PDB entry 8V7H | X-ray diffraction, 1.68 A resolution | chains A and T of the 3 polymer chains in the assembly

Chain A:
Name: DNA polymerase eta
Organism: Homo sapiens
Notes: EC 2.7.7.7
UniProt: Q9Y253 (POLH_HUMAN); numbering as in UniProt (aligned over 1-432)
Chain sequence (435 residues; each row starts with the number of its first residue; numbers below 1 keep their minus sign (Gly-2 is residue -2)):
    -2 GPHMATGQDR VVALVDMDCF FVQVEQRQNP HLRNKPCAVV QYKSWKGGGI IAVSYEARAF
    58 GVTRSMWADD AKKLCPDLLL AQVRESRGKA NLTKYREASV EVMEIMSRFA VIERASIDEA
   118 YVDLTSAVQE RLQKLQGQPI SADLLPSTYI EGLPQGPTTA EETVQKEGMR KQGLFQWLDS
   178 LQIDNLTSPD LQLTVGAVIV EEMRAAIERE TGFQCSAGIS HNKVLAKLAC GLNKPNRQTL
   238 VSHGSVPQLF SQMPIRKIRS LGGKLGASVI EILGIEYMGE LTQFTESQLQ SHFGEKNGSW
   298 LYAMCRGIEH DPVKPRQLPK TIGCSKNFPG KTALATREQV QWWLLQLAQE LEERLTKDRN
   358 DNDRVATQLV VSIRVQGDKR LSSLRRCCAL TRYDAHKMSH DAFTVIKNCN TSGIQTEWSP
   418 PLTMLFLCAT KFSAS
Unresolved in the structure: 154-161, 411-412
Differences from the reference sequence: expression tag (-2 to 0)
Metal / ion sites: Ca2+: Asp13, Met14, Asp115 (together with 2'-deoxyadenosine 5'-triphosphate); K+: Asp13, Asp115, Glu116 (together with 2'-deoxyadenosine 5'-triphosphate) (shared with 1 residue of chain P)
Ligand contacts: 2'-deoxyadenosine 5'-triphosphate (DTP): Asp13, Met14, Asp15, Cys16, Phe17, Phe18, Ile48, Ala49, Tyr52, Arg55, Arg61, Ile114, Asp115, Glu116, Lys231
Curated features (UniProtKB/Swiss-Prot):
  - binding site (Mg(2+)): Asp13, Met14, Asp115, Glu116
  - binding site (Mn(2+)): Asp13, Met14, Asp115, Glu116
  - binding site (a 2'-deoxyribonucleoside 5'-triphosphate): Arg61
  - natural variant: Val37 (deletion: In XPV), Leu75 (deletion: In XPV), Arg93 (R93P: In XPV), Arg111 (R111H: In XPV), Thr122 (T122P: In XPV), Gly153 (G153D: In a breast cancer sample), Thr191 (T191P: In XPV), Gly263 (G263V: In XPV), Val266 (V266D: In XPV), Gly295 (G295R: In XPV), Arg361 (R361S: In XPV)
  - mutagenesis: Tyr52 (Y52A/F: Reduces DNA polymerase activity; Y52E: Reduces DNA polymerase activity. Increases fidelity of replication and reduces translesion bypass), Arg61 (R61A: Reduces enzymatic activity by two-thirds), Ser62 (S62G: Increased DNA polymerase activity and translesion bypass compared to wild-type), Ala68 (A68S/V: Severe reduction in thymine dimer translesion bypass), Asn324 to Pro326 (Reduces binding to chromatin and to monoubiquitinated PCNA. Abolishes binding to monoubiquitinated PCNA; when associated with 705-E--H-713 Del)

Chain T:
Molecule: 12-nt DNA strand
Sequence (12 nucleotides; numbered 2 to 13; the number before each row is that of its first residue):
     2 CATTGTGACG CT

How chain A and chain T interact:
Residue-residue contacts (38):
  Gln38(A) - DT5(T)  hydrogen bond to the base
  Gln38(A) - DG6(T)  sugar contact
  Tyr39(A) - DT5(T)  phosphate contact
  Tyr39(A) - DG6(T)  hydrogen bond to the phosphate
  Trp42(A) - DA3(T)  stacking on the base
  Ser62(A) - DT4(T)  sugar contact
  Trp64(A) - DA3(T)  phosphate contact
  Lys86(A) - DT7(T)  salt bridge to the phosphate
  Leu89(A) - DG6(T)  phosphate contact
  Leu89(A) - DT7(T)  phosphate contact
  Arg93(A) - DT7(T)  salt bridge to the phosphate
  Arg93(A) - DG8(T)  salt bridge to the phosphate
  Lys293(A) - DG11(T)  salt bridge to the phosphate
  Lys311(A) - DC10(T)  salt bridge to the phosphate
  Arg313(A) - DA9(T)  sugar contact
  Arg313(A) - DC10(T)  salt bridge to the phosphate
  Pro316(A) - DA9(T)  phosphate contact
  Lys317(A) - DA9(T)  hydrogen bond to the phosphate
  Lys317(A) - DC10(T)  salt bridge to the phosphate
  Thr318(A) - DG8(T)  sugar contact
  Thr318(A) - DA9(T)  hydrogen bond to the phosphate
  Ile319(A) - DG8(T)  phosphate contact
  Gly320(A) - DT7(T)  sugar contact
  Gly320(A) - DG8(T)  hydrogen bond to the phosphate
  Cys321(A) - DT7(T)  phosphate contact
  Ser322(A) - DG6(T)  sugar contact
  Ser322(A) - DT7(T)  hydrogen bond to the phosphate
  Lys323(A) - DG6(T)  salt bridge to the phosphate
  Asn324(A) - DT5(T)  hydrogen bond to the phosphate
  Asn324(A) - DG6(T)  hydrogen bond to the phosphate
  Pro326(A) - DC2(T)  phosphate contact
  Pro326(A) - DA3(T)  sugar contact
  Pro326(A) - DT5(T)  phosphate contact
  Gly327(A) - DC2(T)  hydrogen bond to the phosphate
  Gly327(A) - DA3(T)  phosphate contact
  Thr329(A) - DA3(T)  base contact
  Arg351(A) - DT7(T)  salt bridge to the phosphate
  Arg351(A) - DG8(T)  salt bridge to the phosphate
Also at the interface, not in a pair above, chain A (30 interface residues in all): Ile48, Ala87, Glu110, Arg111, Leu315, Glu347
Also at the interface, not in a pair above, chain T (11 interface residues in all): DC12

Overview:
The interface between chain A and chain T involves 30 residues on one side and 11 on the other, with 9
hydrogen bonds, 10 salt bridges and 1 aromatic stacking contact. Polar pairs include Gln38(A)-DT5(T),
Tyr39(A)-DG6(T) and Lys317(A)-DA9(T). Bound to chain A: 2'-deoxyadenosine 5'-triphosphate.
Chain A is DNA polymerase eta (Homo sapiens) and chain T is a 12-nt DNA strand; the structure, Human DNA
polymerase eta-DNA-araC-ended primer ternary complex:ground state at pH7.0 (K+ MES) with 1 Ca2+ ion, was
determined by X-ray diffraction together with 8V7A, 8V7B, 8V7C, 8V7D, 8V7E, 8V7F and 4 further entries from
the same study.
